4XGR - chains A and D of the 4 polymer chains in the assembly; structure by X-ray diffraction, 2.70 A resolution.

== Chain A ==
Protein: Ribonuclease VapC30
Organism: Mycobacterium tuberculosis (strain ATCC 25618 / H37Rv)
Notes: EC 3.1.-.-
UniProt: P9WF77 (VPC30_MYCTU); residues 1-131 here = UniProt positions 1-131
Chain sequence (132 residues; row label = number of the first residue in the row; numbering starts at 0):
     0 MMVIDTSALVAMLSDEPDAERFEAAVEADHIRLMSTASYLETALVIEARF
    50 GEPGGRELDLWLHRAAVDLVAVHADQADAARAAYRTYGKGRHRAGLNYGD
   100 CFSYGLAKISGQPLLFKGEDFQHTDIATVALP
Unresolved in the structure: 89-92
Differences from the reference sequence: expression tag (0)
Modified positions: Mse-0 (selenomethionine); Mse-1, Mse-11, Mse-33 (selenomethionine; parent Met)
UniProt features mapped onto this chain:
  - binding site (Mg(2+)): Asp-4, Asp-99
Bound ions: Mg2+: Asp-4, Asp-99
From the paper describing this entry:
  - conformationally variable residues (order/disorder transition): Gly-89 to Arg-92
  - contacts within the chain: Asn-96/Asp-99 (hydrogen bond), Asn-96/Asp-119 (hydrogen bond)
  - catalytic residues: Asp-4, Glu-40, Asp-99, Asp-119 (by similarity / conservation)

== Chain D ==
Protein: Antitoxin VapB30
Organism: Mycobacterium tuberculosis (strain ATCC 25618 / H37Rv)
UniProt: P9WJ35 (VPB30_MYCTU); residues 1-84 here = UniProt positions 1-84
Chain sequence (84 residues; each row starts with the number of its first residue):
     1 MALSIKHPEADRLARALAARTGETLTEAVVTALRERLARETGRARVVPLR
    51 DELAAIRHRCAALPVVDNRSAEAILGYDERGLPA
Unresolved in the structure: 1-47, 80-84
Modified positions: Mse-1 (selenomethionine)

== How chain A and chain D interact ==
Contacting residue pairs (10; chain A residue first):
  Tyr-83(A) with Ile-74(D), hydrogen bond (side chain-backbone); Leu-75(D); Gly-76(D)
  Lys-88(A) with Gly-76(D)
  Asn-96(A) with Leu-75(D); Gly-76(D); Tyr-77(D)
  Tyr-97(A) with Leu-75(D), hydrogen bond (backbone-backbone); Tyr-77(D), hydrophobic
  Gly-98(A) with Tyr-77(D), hydrogen bond (backbone-side chain)

== Summary ==
The interface between chain A and chain D involves 5 residues on one side and 4 on the other; the contacts
include 3 hydrogen bonds. Among the polar pairs are Tyr-83(A)/Ile-74(D), Gly-98(A)/Tyr-77(D) and
Tyr-97(A)/Leu-75(D). The paper reports catalytic residues Asp-4(A), Glu-40(A) and Asp-99(A) among others;
conformational variability at Gly-89(A).
Chain A is Ribonuclease VapC30 and chain D is Antitoxin VapB30, both from Mycobacterium tuberculosis (strain
ATCC 25618 / H37Rv); the structure, Crystal structure of addiction module from Mycobacterial species, was
determined by X-ray diffraction together with 4XGQ from the same study.
